PDB entry 8ZHD | electron microscopy, 3.41 A resolution | chains C and F of the 7 polymer chains in the assembly

[Chain C]
Protein: Spike glycoprotein, Fibritin, Expression Tag
From: Severe acute respiratory syndrome coronavirus 2
UniProtKB: chimeric construct of P0DTC2, A0A346FJN8: residues 11-1208 from P0DTC2 (SPIKE_SARS2) positions 11-1208 (same numbers); residues 1211-1237 from A0A346FJN8 positions 458-484 (UniProt number = residue number - 753)
Amino-acid sequence (1278 residues; numbered 11 to 1288; the number before each row is that of its first residue):
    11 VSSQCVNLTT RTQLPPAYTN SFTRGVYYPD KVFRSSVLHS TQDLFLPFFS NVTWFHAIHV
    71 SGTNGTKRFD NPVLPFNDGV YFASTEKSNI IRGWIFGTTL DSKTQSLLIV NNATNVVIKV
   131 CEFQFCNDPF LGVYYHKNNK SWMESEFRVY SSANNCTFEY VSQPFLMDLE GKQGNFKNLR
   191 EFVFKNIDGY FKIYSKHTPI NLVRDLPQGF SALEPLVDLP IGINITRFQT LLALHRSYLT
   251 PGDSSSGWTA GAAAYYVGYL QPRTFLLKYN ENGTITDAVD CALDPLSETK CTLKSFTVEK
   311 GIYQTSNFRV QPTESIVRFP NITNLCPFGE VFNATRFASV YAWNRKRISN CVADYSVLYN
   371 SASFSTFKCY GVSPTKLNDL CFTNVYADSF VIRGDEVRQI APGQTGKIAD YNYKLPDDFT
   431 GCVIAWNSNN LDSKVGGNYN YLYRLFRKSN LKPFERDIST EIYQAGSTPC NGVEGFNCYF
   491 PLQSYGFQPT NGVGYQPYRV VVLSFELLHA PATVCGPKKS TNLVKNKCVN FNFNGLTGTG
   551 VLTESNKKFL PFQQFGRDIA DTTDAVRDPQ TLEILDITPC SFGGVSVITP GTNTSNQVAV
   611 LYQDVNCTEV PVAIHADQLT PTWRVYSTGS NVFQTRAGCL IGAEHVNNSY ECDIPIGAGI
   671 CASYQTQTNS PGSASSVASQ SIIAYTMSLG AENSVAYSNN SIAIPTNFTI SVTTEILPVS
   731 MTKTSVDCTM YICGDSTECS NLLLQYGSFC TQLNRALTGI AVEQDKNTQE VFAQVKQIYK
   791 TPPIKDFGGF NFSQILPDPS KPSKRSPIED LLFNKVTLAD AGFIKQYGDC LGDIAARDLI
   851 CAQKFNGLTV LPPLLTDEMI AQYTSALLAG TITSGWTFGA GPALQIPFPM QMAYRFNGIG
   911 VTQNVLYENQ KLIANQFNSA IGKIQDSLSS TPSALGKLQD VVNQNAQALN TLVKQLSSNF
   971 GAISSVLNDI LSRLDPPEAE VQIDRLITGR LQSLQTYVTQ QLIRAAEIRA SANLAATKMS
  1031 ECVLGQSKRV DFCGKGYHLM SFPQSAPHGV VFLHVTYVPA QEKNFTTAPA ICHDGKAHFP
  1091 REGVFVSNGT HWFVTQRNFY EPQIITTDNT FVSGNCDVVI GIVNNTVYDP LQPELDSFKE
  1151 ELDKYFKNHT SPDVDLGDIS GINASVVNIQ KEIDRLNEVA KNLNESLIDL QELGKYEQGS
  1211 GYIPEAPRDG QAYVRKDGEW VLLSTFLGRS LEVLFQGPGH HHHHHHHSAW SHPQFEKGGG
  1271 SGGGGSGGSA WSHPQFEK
Disordered / not traced: 11-13, 71-75, 618-640, 677-688, 828-851, 941-943, 1147-1288
Disulfides: Cys15-Cys136, Cys131-Cys166, Cys291-Cys301, Cys336-Cys361, Cys379-Cys432, Cys391-Cys525, Cys480-Cys488, Cys538-Cys590, Cys617-Cys649, Cys662-Cys671, Cys738-Cys760, Cys743-Cys749, Cys1032-Cys1043, Cys1082-Cys1126
Covalent attachments: N-acetylglucosamine (NAG) linked to Asn61, Asn122, Asn165, Asn234, Asn282, Asn331, Asn343, Asn616, Asn657, Asn709, Asn717, Asn801, Asn1074, Asn1098, Asn1134
Sequence notes: conflict Gly682 (Arg in P0DTC2), Ser683 (Arg in P0DTC2), Ser685 (Arg in P0DTC2), Pro817 (Phe in P0DTC2), Pro892 (Ala in P0DTC2), Pro899 (Ala in P0DTC2), Pro942 (Ala in P0DTC2); variant Pro986 (Lys in P0DTC2), Pro987 (Val in P0DTC2); linker (1209-1210)
UniProt features mapped onto this chain:
  - region: Asn280 to Cys301 (Putative superantigen), Arg403 to Asp405 (Integrin-binding motif), Asn448 to Phe456 (Immunodominant HLA epitope recognized by the CD8+), Pro681, Ala684 (Putative superantigen), Ser816 to Tyr837 (Fusion peptide 1), Lys835 to Phe855 (Fusion peptide 2), Asp1163 to Glu1202 (Heptad repeat 2)
  - site: Arg815, Ser816 (Cleavage)
  - glycosylation: Asn17 (N-linked (GlcNAc...) (complex) asparagine), Asn61 (N-linked (GlcNAc...) (hybrid) asparagine), Asn74 (N-linked (GlcNAc...) (complex) asparagine), Asn122 (N-linked (GlcNAc...) (hybrid) asparagine), Asn149 (N-linked (GlcNAc...) (complex) asparagine), Asn165 (N-linked (GlcNAc...) (complex) asparagine), Asn234 (N-linked (GlcNAc...) (high mannose) asparagine), Asn282 (N-linked (GlcNAc...) (complex) asparagine), Thr323 (O-linked (GalNAc) threonine), Ser325 (O-linked (HexNAc...) serine), Asn331 (N-linked (GlcNAc...) (complex) asparagine), Asn343 (N-linked (GlcNAc...) (complex) asparagine), Asn603 (N-linked (GlcNAc...) (hybrid) asparagine), Asn616 (N-linked (GlcNAc...) (complex) asparagine), Asn657 (N-linked (GlcNAc...) (complex) asparagine), Thr676 (O-linked (GlcNAc...) threonine), Thr678 (O-linked (GlcNAc...) threonine), Asn709 (N-linked (GlcNAc...) (high mannose) asparagine), Asn717 (N-linked (GlcNAc...) (hybrid) asparagine), Asn801 (N-linked (GlcNAc...) (hybrid) asparagine) and 6 more in UniProt
What the authors report for this chain:
  - mutagenesis - S371L, S373P, S375F: decreased binding to R1-26
  - mutagenesis - S371L/S375F, S371L/S373P, S373P/S375F: abolished binding to R1-26

[Chain F]
Protein: Heavy chain of R1-26 Fab
From: Homo sapiens
Notes: antibody fragment or engineered binder
Amino-acid sequence (243 residues; each row starts with the number of its first residue; numbers below 1 keep their minus sign (Met-18 is residue -18)):
   -18 MGWSLILLFL VAVATRVLSE VQLVESGGGL VQPGGSLRLS CAASGFTFSS YWMSWVRQAP
    42 GKGLEWVANI KQDGSEKYYV DSVKGRFTIS RDNAKNSLYL QMNSLRAEDT AVYYCARGQL
   102 GPWVGVDYWG QGTLVTVSSA STKGPSVFPL APSSKSTSGG TAALGCLVKD YFPEPVTVSW
   162 NSGALTSGVH TFPAVLQSSG LYSLSSVVTV PSSSLGTQTY ICNVNHKPSN TKVDKKVEPK
   222 SCD
Disordered / not traced: -18 to 0, 120-224
Disulfides: Cys22-Cys96

[How chain C and chain F interact]
Residue-residue contacts - 13 pairs, chain C then chain F:
  Tyr369(C) - Trp33(F)
  Tyr369(C) - Leu101(F)
  Tyr369(C) - Gly102(F)
  Tyr369(C) - Trp104(F)
  Asn370(C) - Trp33(F)  hydrogen bond
  Asn370(C) - Lys52(F)
  Asn370(C) - Gln53(F)  hydrogen bond
  Ser371(C) - Trp33(F)
  Ser371(C) - Trp104(F)
  Ala372(C) - Trp33(F)  hydrophobic
  Phe377(C) - Trp104(F)  hydrophobic
  Pro384(C) - Leu101(F)
  Thr385(C) - Leu101(F)
Interface residues without a listed pair, chain F (7 interface residues in all): Glu57

[In short]
The chain C/chain F interface involves 7 residues from each chain, with 2 hydrogen bonds. Polar contacts
include Asn370(C)-Trp33(F) and Asn370(C)-Gln53(F). From the paper: S371L, S373P and S375F of chain C reduce
binding to R1-26; S371L/S375F, S371L/S373P and S373P/S375F of chain C abolish binding to R1-26.
Here chain C is Spike glycoprotein, Fibritin, Expression Tag (Severe acute respiratory syndrome coronavirus 2)
and chain F is Heavy chain of R1-26 Fab (Homo sapiens). Entry 8ZHD (SARS-CoV-2 spike trimer (6P) in complex
with two R1-26 Fabs) was determined by electron microscopy together with 8ZHE and 8ZHF from the same study.
